2R5I - chains B and E of the 5 polymer chains in the assembly; structure by X-ray diffraction, 3.40 A resolution.

[Chain B (and E)]
Molecule: L1 protein
Source organism: Human papillomavirus type 18
Notes: chain E of this document is another copy of the same molecule, construct and numbering; everything in this record applies to it too
UniProtKB: Q80B70 (Q80B70_HPV18); residues 21-475 here correspond to UniProt positions 82-536 (UniProt number = residue number + 61)
Amino-acid sequence (428 residues; numbered 20 to 475; 28 numbers in that range are skipped by the numbering (no residue carries them; nothing is unmodelled there); the number before each row is that of its first residue):
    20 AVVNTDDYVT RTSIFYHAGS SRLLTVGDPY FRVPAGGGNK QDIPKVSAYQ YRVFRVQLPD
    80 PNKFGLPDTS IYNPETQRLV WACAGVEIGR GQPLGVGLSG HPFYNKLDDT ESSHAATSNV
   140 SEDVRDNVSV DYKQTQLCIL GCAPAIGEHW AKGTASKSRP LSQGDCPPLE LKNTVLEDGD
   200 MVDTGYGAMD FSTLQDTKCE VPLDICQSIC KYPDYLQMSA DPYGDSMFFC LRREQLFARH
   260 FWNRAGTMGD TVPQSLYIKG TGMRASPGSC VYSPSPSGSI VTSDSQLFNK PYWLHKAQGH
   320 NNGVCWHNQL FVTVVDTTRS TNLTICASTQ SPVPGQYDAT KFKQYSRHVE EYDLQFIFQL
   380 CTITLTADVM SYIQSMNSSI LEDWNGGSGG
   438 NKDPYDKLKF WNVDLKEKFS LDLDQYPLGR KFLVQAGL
Unresolved in the structure: 405-409
Differences from the reference sequence: expression tag (20); engineered mutation Asp47 (Asn108 in Q80B70), Ser175 (Cys236 in Q80B70), Gln393 (His454 in Q80B70); linker (405-409)

[How chain B and chain E interact]
Pairs across the interface (10; chain B residue first):
  Ile277(B) with Pro353(E); Gly354(E); Gln355(E); Tyr356(E); Phe361(E), hydrophobic
  Lys278(B) with Gly354(E), hydrogen bond (backbone-backbone); Gln355(E); Tyr356(E), hydrogen bond (backbone-backbone)
  Gly279(B) with Gln355(E)
  Thr280(B) with Gln355(E)

[Summary]
4 residues of chain B face 5 of chain E across their interface; the contacts include 2 hydrogen bonds. The
backbones hydrogen-bond at Lys278(B)-Gly354(E) and Lys278(B)-Tyr356(E).
Chain B and chain E are both L1 protein (Human papillomavirus type 18); the structure, Pentamer Structure of
Major Capsid Protein L1 of Human Papilloma Virus type 18, was determined by X-ray diffraction (same
publication as 2R5H, 2R5J and 2R5K).
